5BVZ - chains A and C of the 3 polymer chains in the assembly; structure by X-ray diffraction, 2.50 A resolution.

# Chain A (and C)
Molecule: DNA stabilization protein
Source organism: Enterobacteria phage HK620
Notes: chain C of this document is another copy of the same molecule, construct and numbering; everything in this record applies to it too
UniProtKB: Q9AYZ3 (Q9AYZ3_BPHK6); residue numbers follow UniProt; this construct covers 1-233
Chain sequence (233 residues; each row starts with the number of its first residue):
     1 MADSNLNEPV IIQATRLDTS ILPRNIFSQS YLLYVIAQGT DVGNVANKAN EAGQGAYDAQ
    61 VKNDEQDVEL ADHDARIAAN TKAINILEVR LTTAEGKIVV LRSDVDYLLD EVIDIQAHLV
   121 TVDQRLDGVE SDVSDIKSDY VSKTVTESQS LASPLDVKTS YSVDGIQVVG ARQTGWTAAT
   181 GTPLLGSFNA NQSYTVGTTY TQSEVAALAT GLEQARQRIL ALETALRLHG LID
Disordered / not traced: 1-53
Bound ions: Ca2+: Asn63, Gln66 (shared with 2 residues of chain B; Asn63(C), Gln66(C) of chain C)
Reported in the primary citation:
  - binding site for chloride ion: Asn80
  - conformationally variable residues (order/disorder transition): Met1 to Gly53

# Interface between chain A and chain C
Contacting residue pairs (198; chain A residue first):
  Ala59(A) - Ala59(C)  hydrophobic
  Gln60(A) - Gly55(C)  hydrogen bond (side chain-backbone)
  Asn63(A) - Ala59(C)
  Asn63(A) - Lys62(C)
  Asn63(A) - Asn63(C)
  Asn63(A) - Gln66(C)  hydrogen bond (backbone-side chain)
  Gln66(A) - Gln66(C)
  Asp67(A) - Lys62(C)  salt bridge
  Asp67(A) - Gln66(C)  hydrogen bond
  Asp67(A) - Glu69(C)
  Leu70(A) - Gln66(C)
  Leu70(A) - Glu69(C)
  Leu70(A) - Leu70(C)  hydrophobic
  Leu70(A) - His73(C)
  His73(A) - His73(C)
  Asp74(A) - His73(C)
  Asp74(A) - Arg76(C)  salt bridge
  Ile77(A) - His73(C)
  Ile77(A) - Arg76(C)
  Ile77(A) - Ile77(C)  hydrophobic
  Ile77(A) - Asn80(C)  hydrogen bond (backbone-side chain)
  Ala78(A) - Arg76(C)
  Asn80(A) - Asn80(C)
  Thr81(A) - Asn80(C)  hydrogen bond
  Ile84(A) - Asn80(C)
  Ile84(A) - Ala83(C)  hydrophobic
  Ile84(A) - Ile84(C)  hydrophobic
  Ile84(A) - Leu87(C)
  Leu87(A) - Leu87(C)  hydrophobic
  Glu88(A) - Leu87(C)
  Glu88(A) - Arg90(C)  salt bridge
  Leu91(A) - Leu87(C)  hydrophobic
  Leu91(A) - Arg90(C)
  Thr92(A) - Arg90(C)  hydrogen bond
  Glu95(A) - Arg90(C)  salt bridge
  Ile98(A) - Ala94(C)
  Ile98(A) - Ile98(C)  hydrophobic
  Leu101(A) - Leu101(C)  hydrophobic
  Arg102(A) - Val100(C)
  Arg102(A) - Leu101(C)
  Arg102(A) - Asp104(C)  salt bridge
  Val105(A) - Leu101(C)  hydrophobic
  Val105(A) - Asp104(C)
  Val105(A) - Val105(C)  hydrophobic
  Leu108(A) - Leu108(C)  hydrophobic
  Leu109(A) - Asp104(C)
  Leu109(A) - Leu108(C)  hydrophobic
  Val112(A) - Leu108(C)  hydrophobic
  Val112(A) - Glu111(C)
  Ile115(A) - Ile115(C)  hydrophobic
  Gln116(A) - Glu111(C)  hydrogen bond
  Leu119(A) - His118(C)
  Leu119(A) - Leu119(C)  hydrophobic
  Val122(A) - Val122(C)  hydrophobic
  Asp123(A) - His118(C)  salt bridge
  Leu126(A) - Arg125(C)
  Leu126(A) - Leu126(C)  hydrophobic
  Asp127(A) - Arg125(C)  salt bridge
  Val129(A) - Val129(C)  hydrophobic
  Glu130(A) - Arg125(C)  salt bridge
  Val133(A) - Val129(C)  hydrophobic
  Val133(A) - Asp132(C)
  Val133(A) - Ile136(C)  hydrophobic
  Lys137(A) - Asp132(C)  salt bridge
  Lys137(A) - Ile136(C)
  Tyr140(A) - Asp139(C)  hydrogen bond
  Tyr140(A) - Tyr140(C)  hydrophobic
  Val141(A) - Asp139(C)
  Val141(A) - Tyr140(C)
  Val141(A) - Val141(C)  hydrogen bond (backbone-backbone)
  Ser142(A) - Asp139(C)  hydrogen bond
  Ser142(A) - Leu151(C)
  Lys143(A) - Ser138(C)  hydrogen bond (side chain-backbone)
  Lys143(A) - Asp139(C)  hydrogen bond (backbone-backbone)
  Lys143(A) - Tyr140(C)
  Lys143(A) - Val141(C)
  Lys143(A) - Ser150(C)
  Lys143(A) - Leu151(C)
  Lys143(A) - Ala152(C)  hydrogen bond (backbone-backbone)
  Thr144(A) - Asp139(C)  hydrogen bond
  Thr144(A) - Ala152(C)
  Val145(A) - Ala152(C)
  Val145(A) - Ser153(C)  hydrogen bond (backbone-backbone)
  Thr146(A) - Ala152(C)
  Thr146(A) - Ser153(C)
  Thr146(A) - Pro154(C)
  Glu147(A) - Ser153(C)
  Ser148(A) - Pro154(C)
  Gln149(A) - Ser153(C)  hydrogen bond
  Gln149(A) - Pro154(C)  hydrogen bond (backbone-backbone)
  Gln149(A) - Leu155(C)
  Gln149(A) - Asp156(C)  hydrogen bond (backbone-backbone)
  Ser150(A) - Asp156(C)  hydrogen bond
  Leu151(A) - Asp156(C)  hydrogen bond (backbone-backbone)
  Leu151(A) - Val157(C)
  Leu151(A) - Lys158(C)
  Ala152(A) - Lys158(C)
  Ser153(A) - Val157(C)
  Ser153(A) - Lys158(C)  hydrogen bond (backbone-backbone)
  Pro154(A) - Lys158(C)
  Pro154(A) - Ser160(C)
  Leu155(A) - Leu155(C)  hydrophobic
  Leu155(A) - Val157(C)  hydrophobic
  Leu155(A) - Ser160(C)  hydrogen bond (backbone-backbone)
  Leu155(A) - Tyr161(C)
  Leu155(A) - Ser162(C)  hydrogen bond (backbone-backbone)
  Asp156(A) - Ser162(C)
  Asp156(A) - Val163(C)  hydrogen bond (side chain-backbone)
  Asp156(A) - Asp164(C)  hydrogen bond (side chain-backbone)
  Asp156(A) - Gly165(C)  hydrogen bond (side chain-backbone)
  Val157(A) - Ser162(C)  hydrogen bond (backbone-backbone)
  Val157(A) - Val163(C)
  Val157(A) - Asp164(C)  hydrogen bond (backbone-backbone)
  Lys158(A) - Val163(C)
  Lys158(A) - Asp164(C)  hydrogen bond (backbone-backbone)
  Thr159(A) - Val163(C)
  Tyr161(A) - Tyr161(C)  hydrophobic
  Tyr161(A) - Ser162(C)  hydrogen bond (side chain-backbone)
  Tyr161(A) - Val163(C)  hydrophobic
  Val169(A) - Val168(C)  hydrophobic
  Val169(A) - Val169(C)  hydrophobic
  Gly170(A) - Val163(C)
  Gly170(A) - Val168(C)
  Ala171(A) - Val163(C)  hydrophobic
  Arg172(A) - Ile166(C)
  Arg172(A) - Gln167(C)  hydrogen bond (side chain-backbone)
  Arg172(A) - Val168(C)
  Leu185(A) - Gly175(C)
  Leu185(A) - Trp176(C)
  Leu185(A) - Thr177(C)  hydrogen bond (backbone-backbone)
  Gly186(A) - Thr177(C)
  Ser187(A) - Thr177(C)
  Phe188(A) - Ala179(C)
  Phe188(A) - Thr180(C)  hydrogen bond (backbone-backbone)
  Phe188(A) - Arg216(C)
  Asn189(A) - Thr180(C)
  Asn189(A) - Arg216(C)  hydrogen bond (backbone-side chain)
  Ala190(A) - Thr180(C)  hydrogen bond (backbone-backbone)
  Ala190(A) - Glu213(C)
  Ala190(A) - Arg216(C)
  Ala190(A) - Gln217(C)
  Ala190(A) - Leu220(C)  hydrophobic
  Asn191(A) - Thr180(C)
  Asn191(A) - Gly181(C)
  Asn191(A) - Thr182(C)  hydrogen bond (side chain-backbone)
  Asn191(A) - Gln217(C)  hydrogen bond
  Gln192(A) - Glu213(C)
  Gln192(A) - Arg216(C)
  Ser193(A) - Glu213(C)
  Tyr194(A) - Ala209(C)
  Tyr194(A) - Leu212(C)  hydrophobic
  Tyr194(A) - Glu213(C)
  Tyr194(A) - Arg216(C)  hydrogen bond
  Val196(A) - Tyr200(C)
  Val196(A) - Gln202(C)  hydrogen bond (backbone-side chain)
  Val196(A) - Val205(C)  hydrophobic
  Val196(A) - Ala206(C)
  Gly197(A) - Tyr200(C)  hydrogen bond (backbone-side chain)
  Gly197(A) - Gln202(C)
  Thr198(A) - Tyr200(C)
  Thr198(A) - Gln202(C)
  Thr199(A) - Tyr200(C)
  Tyr200(A) - Tyr200(C)
  Leu208(A) - Val205(C)  hydrophobic
  Leu208(A) - Ala209(C)  hydrophobic
  Leu208(A) - Leu212(C)
  Gly211(A) - Leu212(C)
  Gly211(A) - Arg216(C)  hydrogen bond (backbone-side chain)
  Leu212(A) - Leu212(C)  hydrophobic
  Gln214(A) - Arg216(C)  hydrogen bond
  Ala215(A) - Arg216(C)
  Ala215(A) - Ile219(C)
  Arg218(A) - Trp176(C)
  Arg218(A) - Thr177(C)  hydrogen bond (side chain-backbone)
  Arg218(A) - Ala179(C)
  Arg218(A) - Ile219(C)
  Arg218(A) - Glu223(C)  salt bridge
  Ile219(A) - Ile219(C)  hydrophobic
  Ala221(A) - Trp176(C)
  Leu222(A) - Trp176(C)  hydrophobic
  Leu222(A) - Ile219(C)
  Leu222(A) - Leu222(C)  hydrophobic
  Leu222(A) - Glu223(C)
  Leu222(A) - Leu226(C)  hydrophobic
  Ala225(A) - Gln173(C)  hydrogen bond (backbone-side chain)
  Leu226(A) - Leu226(C)  hydrophobic
  Leu228(A) - Gln173(C)
  His229(A) - Gln167(C)  hydrogen bond (backbone-side chain)
  His229(A) - Val168(C)
  His229(A) - Val169(C)
  His229(A) - Gly170(C)  hydrogen bond (side chain-backbone)
  His229(A) - Ala171(C)
  His229(A) - Gln173(C)
  His229(A) - Leu231(C)  hydrogen bond (side chain-backbone)
  Gly230(A) - Gln167(C)
  Gly230(A) - Val168(C)  hydrogen bond (backbone-backbone)
  Leu231(A) - Val168(C)  hydrogen bond (backbone-backbone)
  Leu231(A) - Leu231(C)  hydrophobic
Also at the interface, not in a pair above, chain A (94 interface residues in all): Ala56, Asp64, Ile136
Also at the interface, not in a pair above, chain C (88 interface residues in all): Ala56, Leu91, Lys97, Tyr107, Val133, Thr159, Ala178, Ile232

# Summary
The interface between chain A and chain C involves 94 residues on one side and 88 on the other; the contacts
include 49 hydrogen bonds and 10 salt bridges. Polar pairs include Asp67(A)-Lys62(C), Asp74(A)-Arg76(C) and
Glu88(A)-Arg90(C). The paper reports a binding site for chloride ion at Asn80(A); conformational variability
at Met1(A).
Both chains are DNA stabilization protein (Enterobacteria phage HK620). Entry 5BVZ (HK620 Tail Needle
crystallized at pH 9 (Crystal form II)) was determined by X-ray diffraction (same publication as 5BU8, 4ZXQ,
4ZKP, 5BU5 and 4ZKU).
